6JCH - chain A; structure by X-ray diffraction, 1.54 A resolution.

Chain A:
Name: Pilus assembly protein
Source organism: Lactobacillus rhamnosus GG
UniProt: A0A345U425 (A0A345U425_LACRG); numbering as in UniProt (aligned over 30-414)
Amino-acid sequence (400 residues; numbered 23 to 422; the number before each row is that of its first residue):
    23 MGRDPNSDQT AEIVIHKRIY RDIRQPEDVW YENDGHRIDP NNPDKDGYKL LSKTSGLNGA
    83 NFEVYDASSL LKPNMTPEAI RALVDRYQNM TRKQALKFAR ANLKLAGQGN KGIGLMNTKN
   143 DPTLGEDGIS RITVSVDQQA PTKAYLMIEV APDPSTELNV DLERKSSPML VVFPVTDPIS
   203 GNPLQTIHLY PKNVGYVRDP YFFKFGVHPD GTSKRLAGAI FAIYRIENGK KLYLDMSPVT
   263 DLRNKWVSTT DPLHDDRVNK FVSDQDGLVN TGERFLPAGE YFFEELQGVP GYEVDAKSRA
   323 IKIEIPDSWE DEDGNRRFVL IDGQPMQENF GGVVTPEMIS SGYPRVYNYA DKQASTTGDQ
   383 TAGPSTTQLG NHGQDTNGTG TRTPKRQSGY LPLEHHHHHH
Disordered / not traced: 23-29, 46-59, 178-180, 316-317, 376-422
Construct notes: expression tag (23-29, 415-422)
Glycans and other covalent adducts: covalent link K39-N215, K226-N370
Metal / ion sites: Na+ site 1: Q110, S189; Na+ site 2: D221, T293, G294, R296; Na+ site 3 near Q346 (its only coordinating residue here)

Overview:
The Na+ site 1 is built by Q110 and S189. D221, T293, G294 and R296 form the Na+ site 2.
Chain A is Pilus assembly protein (Lactobacillus rhamnosus GG); the structure, Crystal structure of SpaE basal
pilin from Lactobacillus rhamnosus GG - Orthorhombic form, was determined by X-ray diffraction, deposited
together with 6JBV and 6JK7.
